PDB entry 8X0V | X-ray diffraction, 2.40 A resolution | chains D and E of the 6 polymer chains in the assembly

# Chain D (and E)
Molecule: Cupin conserved barrel domain protein
From: Stachybotrys sp
Notes: chain E of this document is another copy of the same molecule, construct and numbering; everything in this record applies to it too
Sequence (207 residues; row label = number of the first residue in the row):
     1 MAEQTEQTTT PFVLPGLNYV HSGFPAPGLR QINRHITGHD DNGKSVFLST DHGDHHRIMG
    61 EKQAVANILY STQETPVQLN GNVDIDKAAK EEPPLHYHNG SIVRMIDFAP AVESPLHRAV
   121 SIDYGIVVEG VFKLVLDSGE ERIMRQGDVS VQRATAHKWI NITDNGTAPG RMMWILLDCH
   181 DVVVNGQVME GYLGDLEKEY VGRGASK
Disordered / not traced: 1-12, 196-207 (chain E: 1-12, 202-207)
Reported in the primary citation:
  - binding site for the ligand XP3: R104, D123, Q152, H157, W159
  - mutagenesis - H117A, D123A, Q152A, Q152A/H157A, H157A, W159F, W159L: unchanged catalytic activity
  - mutagenesis - R104K, H117A/D123A, H117A/Q152A, H117A/H157A, D123A/Q152A, D123A/H157A, D123A/Q152A/H157A: decreased catalytic activity
  - catalytic residues: R104, H117, D123 (from molecular simulation)
  - mutagenesis - R104A, W159A: abolished catalytic activity on formation of compound 5

# How chain D and chain E interact
Residue-residue contacts - 35 pairs, chain D then chain E:
  H21(D) - I32(E)  hydrogen bond (side chain-backbone)
  H21(D) - N33(E)  hydrogen bond
  H21(D) - D51(E)  hydrogen bond (side chain-backbone)
  H21(D) - H52(E)
  S22(D) - Q31(E)
  S22(D) - H52(E)  hydrogen bond
  P25(D) - Q31(E)
  A26(D) - Q31(E)
  P27(D) - Q31(E)
  P27(D) - I32(E)
  P27(D) - N33(E)
  G28(D) - R30(E)  hydrogen bond (backbone-side chain)
  G28(D) - Q31(E)  hydrogen bond (backbone-backbone)
  L29(D) - R30(E)
  L29(D) - Q31(E)  hydrogen bond (backbone-backbone)
  R30(D) - G28(E)  hydrogen bond (side chain-backbone)
  R30(D) - L29(E)
  R30(D) - R30(E)
  R30(D) - E129(E)  salt bridge
  Q31(D) - S22(E)
  Q31(D) - P25(E)
  Q31(D) - A26(E)
  Q31(D) - P27(E)
  Q31(D) - G28(E)  hydrogen bond (backbone-backbone)
  Q31(D) - L29(E)  hydrogen bond (backbone-backbone)
  I32(D) - H21(E)  hydrogen bond (backbone-side chain)
  I32(D) - P27(E)
  N33(D) - Y19(E)
  N33(D) - H21(E)  hydrogen bond
  N33(D) - P27(E)
  T50(D) - H21(E)
  D51(D) - H21(E)  hydrogen bond (backbone-side chain)
  H52(D) - H21(E)
  H52(D) - S22(E)
  E129(D) - R30(E)  salt bridge
Other interface residues (no listed pair), chain D (16 interface residues in all): Y19
Other interface residues (no listed pair), chain E (16 interface residues in all): T50

# Overview
The chain D/chain E interface involves 16 residues from each chain, with 13 hydrogen bonds and 2 salt bridges.
Polar pairs include R30(D)-E129(E), H21(D)-I32(E) and H21(D)-N33(E). The paper reports catalytic residues
R104(D), H117(D) and D123(D); R104K, H117A/D123A and H117A/Q152A of chain D, among others, reduce catalytic
activity; 16 substitutions were tested in all.
Chain D and chain E are both Cupin conserved barrel domain protein (Stachybotrys sp); the structure, Crystal
structure of cupin-like fold protein StrC in complex with substrate analogue from Stachybotrys sp.g12, was
determined by X-ray diffraction, deposited together with 8X0U.
